7K01 - chains 1 and 2 of the 7 polymer chains in the assembly; structure by electron microscopy, 3.90 A resolution.

[Chain 1]
Molecule: General transcription and DNA repair factor IIH subunit TFB1
Source organism: Saccharomyces cerevisiae (strain ATCC 204508 / S288c)
UniProtKB: P32776 (TFB1_YEAST); numbering as in UniProt (aligned over 1-642)
Chain sequence (642 residues; row label = number of the first residue in the row):
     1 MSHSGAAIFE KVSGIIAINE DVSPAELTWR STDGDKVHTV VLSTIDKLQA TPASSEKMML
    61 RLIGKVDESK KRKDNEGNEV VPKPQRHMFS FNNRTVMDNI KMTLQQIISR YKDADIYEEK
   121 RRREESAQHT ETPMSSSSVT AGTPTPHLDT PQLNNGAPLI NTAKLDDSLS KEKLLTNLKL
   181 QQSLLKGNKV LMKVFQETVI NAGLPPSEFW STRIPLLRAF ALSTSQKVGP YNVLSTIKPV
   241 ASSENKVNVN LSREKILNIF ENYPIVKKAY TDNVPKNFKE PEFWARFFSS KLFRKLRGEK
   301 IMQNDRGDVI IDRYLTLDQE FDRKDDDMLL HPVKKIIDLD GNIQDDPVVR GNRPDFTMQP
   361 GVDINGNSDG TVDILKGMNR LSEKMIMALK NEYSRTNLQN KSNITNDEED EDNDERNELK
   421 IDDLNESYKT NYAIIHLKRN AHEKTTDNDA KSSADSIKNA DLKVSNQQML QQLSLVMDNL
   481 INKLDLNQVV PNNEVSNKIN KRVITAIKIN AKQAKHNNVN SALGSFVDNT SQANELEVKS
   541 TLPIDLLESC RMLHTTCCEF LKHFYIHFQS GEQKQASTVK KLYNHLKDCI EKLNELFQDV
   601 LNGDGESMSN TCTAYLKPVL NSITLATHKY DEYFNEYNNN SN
Not modelled in the structure: 1-167, 356-367, 394-464, 520-536, 568-572, 640-642
Curated features (UniProtKB/Swiss-Prot):
  - modified residue: Thr-150 (Phosphothreonine)

[Chain 2]
Molecule: General transcription and DNA repair factor IIH subunit TFB2
Source organism: Saccharomyces cerevisiae (strain ATCC 204508 / S288c)
UniProtKB: Q02939 (TFB2_YEAST); numbering as in UniProt (aligned over 1-513)
Chain sequence (513 residues; each row starts with the number of its first residue):
     1 MSDYSLKHSV TQYLEEIPQQ VQNRLYTSPA TCLAIYRILP PLAKFFIMAM VFNENEVPLL
    61 DLDKWVNSNG KLQFQNAIKS MKSLHLLIPN KSSGTLMINL NPTFKISLRN ALTGGEVQNS
   121 FGVVVEENVV SLDLLDEYSA NKWETILHFM VGTPLAKIPS EKVLNLLKHS KLMEEVNSTG
   181 EFKITNEGFQ FLLQEINSQL WTLLLQYLKM IETSKMDLVD VLHFIFMLGA LEVGKAYKID
   241 ALSETQRIML QDMRDYGLVF QKHSNDSIFY PTKLALMLTS DTKTIRSASN AMDSVLRQNR
   301 EEPSVNEDGA NGKSTTDITT SDDLNKAGLK NQDIPDGSLI VETNFKIYSY SNSPLQIAVL
   361 SLFVHLKARF VNMVLGQITR ESIRRALTNG ITADQIIAYL ETHAHPQMRR LAEEKLEKKL
   421 ELDPNCKEPL QVLPPTVVDQ IRLWQLELDR VITYEGSLYS DFETSQEYNL LSKYAQDIGV
   481 LLWKDDKKKK FFISKEGNSQ VLDFAKRKLK KKQ
Not modelled in the structure: 1-6, 287-327, 508-513
From the paper describing this entry:
  - conformationally variable residues (domain motion): Arg-450 to Ile-452

[Chain 1 / chain 2 interface]
Contacting residue pairs (11; chain 1 residue first):
  Gln-488(1) / Thr-113(2)
  Asn-493(1) / Phe-52(2)
  Glu-494(1) / Phe-52(2)
  Glu-494(1) / Asn-53(2)
  Asn-497(1) / Asn-55(2)
  Lys-501(1) / Asn-55(2)
  Ile-504(1) / Asn-53(2)
  Ile-504(1) / Asn-55(2)
  Ile-507(1) / Trp-65(2)  hydrophobic
  Lys-512(1) / Leu-60(2)
  Lys-512(1) / Lys-64(2)
Other interface residues (no listed pair), chain 1 (11 interface residues in all): Val-489, Asn-500, Lys-515
Other interface residues (no listed pair), chain 2 (9 interface residues in all): Glu-54, Arg-109

[In short]
11 residues of chain 1 face 9 of chain 2 across their interface. From the paper: conformational variability at
Arg-450(2).
Here chain 1 is General transcription and DNA repair factor IIH subunit TFB1 and chain 2 is General
transcription and DNA repair factor IIH subunit TFB2, both from Saccharomyces cerevisiae (strain ATCC 204508 /
S288c). Entry 7K01 (Structure of TFIIH in TFIIH/Rad4-Rad23-Rad33 DNA opening complex) was determined by
electron microscopy together with 7K04 and 7M2U from the same study.
